Entry 1PG4 (X-ray diffraction, 1.75 A resolution); this record covers chain A.

== Chain A ==
Name: acetyl-CoA synthetase
From: Salmonella enterica
Notes: EC 6.2.1.1
Reference sequence: Q8ZKF6 (ACSA_SALTY); residue numbers follow UniProt; this construct covers 1-652
Chain sequence (652 residues; numbered 1 to 652; the number before each row is that of its first residue):
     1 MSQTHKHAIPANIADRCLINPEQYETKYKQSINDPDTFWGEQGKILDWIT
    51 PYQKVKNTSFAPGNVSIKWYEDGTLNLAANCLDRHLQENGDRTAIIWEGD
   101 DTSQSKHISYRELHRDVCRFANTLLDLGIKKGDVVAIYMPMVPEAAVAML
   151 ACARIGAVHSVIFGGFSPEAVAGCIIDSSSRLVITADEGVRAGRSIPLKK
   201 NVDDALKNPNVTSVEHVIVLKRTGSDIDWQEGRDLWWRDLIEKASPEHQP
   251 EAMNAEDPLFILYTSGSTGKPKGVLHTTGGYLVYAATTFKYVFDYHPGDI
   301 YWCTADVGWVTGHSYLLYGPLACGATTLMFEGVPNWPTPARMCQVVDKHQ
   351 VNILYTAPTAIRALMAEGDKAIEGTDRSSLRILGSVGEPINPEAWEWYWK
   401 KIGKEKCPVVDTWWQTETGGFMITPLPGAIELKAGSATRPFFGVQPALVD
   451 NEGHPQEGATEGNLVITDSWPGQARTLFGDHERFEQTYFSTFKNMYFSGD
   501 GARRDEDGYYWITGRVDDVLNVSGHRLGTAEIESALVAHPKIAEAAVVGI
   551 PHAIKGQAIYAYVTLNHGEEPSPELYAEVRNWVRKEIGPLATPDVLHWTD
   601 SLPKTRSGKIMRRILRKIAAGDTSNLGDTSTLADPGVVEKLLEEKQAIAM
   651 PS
Not modelled in the structure: 1-4, 623-632, 648-652
Sequence notes: engineered mutation Cys174 (Arg in Q8ZKF6)
Bound ions: Mg2+: Val537, His539, Ile542
Small-molecule neighbours:
  - coenzyme A (COA): Phe163, Gly164, Gly165, Arg191, Ile196, Ala305, Asp306, Trp309, Thr311, Val333, Pro334, Ala357, Thr359, Ala360, Ala363, Val386, Gly387, Ser523, Gly524, His525, Arg584, Pro589, Leu590
  - adenosine-5'-monophosphate-propyl ester (PRX): Thr264, Val310, Thr311, Ser385, Val386, Gly387, Glu388, Pro389, Asp411, Thr412, Trp413, Trp414, Gln415, Thr416, Glu417, Ser498, Asp500, Ile512, Gly514, Arg515, Arg526
UniProt features mapped onto this chain:
  - binding site (CoA): Arg191 to Arg194, Thr311, Asn335, Ser523, Arg584
  - binding site (ATP): Gly387 to Pro389, Asp411 to Thr416, Asp500, Arg515, Arg526
  - binding site (Mg(2+)): Val537, His539, Ile542
  - site: Asp517 (Hinge residue important for conformational flexibility)
  - modified residue: Lys609 (N6-acetyllysine)
  - mutagenesis: Arg194 (R194A: Results in a 2-fold reduction in the catalytic efficiency for both ATP and CoA. 2-fold increase in the affinity for ATP and 3-fold reduction for CoA ...), Ala357 (A357V: Results in a 2-fold reduction in the catalytic efficiency for both ATP and CoA. 3-fold increase in the affinity for ATP and 3-fold reduction for CoA), Asp517 (D517G: Results in a 2-fold reduction in the catalytic efficiency for both ATP and CoA. 2-fold increase in the affinity for ATP and 10-fold reduction for CoA ...), Gly524 (G524L: No acetyl-coenzyme A synthetase activity; G524S: Results in a 2-fold reduction in the catalytic efficiency for both ATP and CoA ...), Arg526 (R526A: Results in a 2-fold reduction in the catalytic efficiency for both ATP and CoA. 3-fold increase in the affinity for ATP and 4-fold reduction for CoA), Arg584 (R584A: Results in a 2-fold reduction in the catalytic efficiency for both ATP and CoA. 2-fold increase in the affinity for ATP and 7-fold reduction for CoA ...), Lys609 (K609A: No acetyl-coenzyme A synthetase activity)

== Summary ==
Ligands of chain A: coenzyme A and adenosine-5'-monophosphate-propyl ester. The Mg2+ site is built by Val537,
His539 and Ile542. UniProt lists 8 CoA-binding residues, 12 ATP-binding residues, 3 Mg2+-binding residues and
7 mutagenesis sites.
Chain A is acetyl-CoA synthetase (Salmonella enterica); the structure, Acetyl CoA Synthetase, Salmonella
enterica, was determined by X-ray diffraction, deposited together with 1PG3.
